Entry 1CXH (X-ray diffraction, 2.41 A resolution); this record covers chain A.

Chain A:
Molecule: Cyclodextrin glycosyltransferase
Source organism: Bacillus circulans
Notes: EC 2.4.1.19
UniProt: P43379 (CDGU_BACCI); residues 1-686 here correspond to UniProt positions 28-713 (UniProt number = residue number + 27)
Amino-acid sequence (686 residues; row label = number of the first residue in the row):
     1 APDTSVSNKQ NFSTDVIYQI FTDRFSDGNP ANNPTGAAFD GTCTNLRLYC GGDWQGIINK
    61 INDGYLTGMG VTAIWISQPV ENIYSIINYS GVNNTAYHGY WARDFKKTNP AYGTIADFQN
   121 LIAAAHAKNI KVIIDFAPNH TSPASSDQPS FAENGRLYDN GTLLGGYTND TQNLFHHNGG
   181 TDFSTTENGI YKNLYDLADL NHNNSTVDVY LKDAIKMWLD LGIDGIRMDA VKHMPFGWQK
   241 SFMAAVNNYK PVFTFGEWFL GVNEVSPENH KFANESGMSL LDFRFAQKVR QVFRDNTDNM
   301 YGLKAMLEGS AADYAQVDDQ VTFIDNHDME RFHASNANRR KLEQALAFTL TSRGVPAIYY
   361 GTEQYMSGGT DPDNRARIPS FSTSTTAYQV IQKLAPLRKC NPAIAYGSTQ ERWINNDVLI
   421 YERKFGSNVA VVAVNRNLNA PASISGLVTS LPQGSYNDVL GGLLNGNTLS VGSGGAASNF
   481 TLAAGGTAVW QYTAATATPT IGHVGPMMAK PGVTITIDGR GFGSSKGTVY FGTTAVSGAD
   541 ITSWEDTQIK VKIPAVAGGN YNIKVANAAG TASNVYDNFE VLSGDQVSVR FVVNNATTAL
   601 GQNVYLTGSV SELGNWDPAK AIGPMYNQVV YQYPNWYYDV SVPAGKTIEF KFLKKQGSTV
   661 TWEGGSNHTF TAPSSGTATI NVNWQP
Disulfide bonds: Cys43-Cys50
Bound ions: Ca2+ site 1: Asp27, Asn29, Asn32, Asn33, Gly51, Asp53; Ca2+ site 2: Asn139, Ile190, Asp199, His233
Curated features (UniProtKB/Swiss-Prot):
  - active site: Asp229 (Nucleophile), Glu257 (Proton donor)
  - binding site (Ca(2+)): Asp27, Asn29, Asn32, Asn33, Gly51, Asp53, Asn139, Ile190, Asp199, His233, Ala315, Asp577
  - binding site (substrate): Tyr100, Trp101, His140, Ser145 to Asp147, Asn193 to Asp196, Arg227, Lys232, His233, His327, Asp371, Arg375
  - site: Asp328 (Transition state stabilizer)
Reported in the primary citation:
  - binding site for alpha-D-glucopyranose: Asp229, Lys232
  - conformationally variable residues (side-chain flip): Lys232
  - catalytic residues: Asp229, Glu257, Asp328 (proposed by the authors, not directly observed)
  - mutagenesis - D229N (4,000-60,000-fold), E257Q (4,000-60,000-fold), D328N (4,000-60,000-fold): decreased catalytic activity

Overview:
Asp27, Asn29, Asn32, Asn33, Gly51 and Asp53 form the Ca2+ site 1. The Ca2+ site 2 is built by Asn139, Ile190,
Asp199 and His233. UniProt lists active-site residues Asp229 and Glu257, 12 Ca2+-binding residues and 16
substrate-binding residues. From the paper: catalytic residues Asp229, Glu257 and Asp328; D229N, E257Q and
D328N reduce catalytic activity.
Chain A is Cyclodextrin glycosyltransferase (Bacillus circulans); the structure, Complex of cgtase with
maltotetraose at room temperature and ph 9.6 based on diffraction data of ..., was determined by X-ray
diffraction (same publication as 1CXE, 1CXF and 1CXI).
